Entry 5V1J (X-ray diffraction, 2.62 A resolution); this record covers chains A and T of the 4 polymer chains in the assembly.

[Chain A]
Name: DNA polymerase beta
From: Homo sapiens
Notes: EC 2.7.7.7, 4.2.99.-
UniProt: P06746 (DPOLB_HUMAN); numbering as in UniProt (aligned over 1-335)
Sequence (335 residues; each row starts with the number of its first residue):
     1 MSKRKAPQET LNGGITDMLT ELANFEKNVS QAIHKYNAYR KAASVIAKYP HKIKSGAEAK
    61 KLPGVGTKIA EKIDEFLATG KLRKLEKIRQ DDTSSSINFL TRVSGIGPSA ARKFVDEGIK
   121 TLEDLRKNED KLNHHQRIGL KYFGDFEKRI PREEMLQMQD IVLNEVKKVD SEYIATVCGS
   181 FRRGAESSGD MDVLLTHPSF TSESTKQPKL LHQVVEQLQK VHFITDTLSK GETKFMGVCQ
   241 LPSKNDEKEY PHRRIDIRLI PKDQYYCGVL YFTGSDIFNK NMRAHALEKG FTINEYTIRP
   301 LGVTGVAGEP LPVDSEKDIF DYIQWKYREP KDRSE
Unresolved in the structure: 1-12, 244-247
UniProt features mapped onto this chain:
  - region: Arg183 to Asp192 (DNA-binding)
  - active site: Lys72 (Nucleophile)
  - binding site (K(+)): Lys60, Leu62, Val65, Thr101, Val103, Ile106
  - binding site (Na(+)): Lys60, Leu62, Val65, Thr101, Val103, Ile106
  - binding site (dATP): Arg149, Ser180, Arg183, Gly189, Asp190
  - binding site (dCTP): Arg149, Ser180, Arg183, Gly189, Asp190
  - binding site (dGTP): Arg149, Ser180, Arg183, Gly189, Asp190, Asp192
  - binding site (dTTP): Arg149, Ser180, Arg183, Gly189, Asp190
  - binding site (Mg(2+)): Asp190, Asp192, Asp256
  - modified residue: Lys72 (N6-acetyllysine), Arg83 (Omega-N-methylarginine), Arg152 (Omega-N-methylarginine)
  - cross-link (Glycyl lysine isopeptide (Lys-Gly)): Lys41 (interchain with G-Cter in ubiquitin), Lys61 (interchain with G-Cter in ubiquitin), Lys81 (interchain with G-Cter in ubiquitin)
  - natural variant: Leu22 (L22P: Found in a gastric cancer sample; uncertain significance), Tyr39 (Y39C: Found in a gastric cancer sample; uncertain significance), Gly118 (G118V: Decreased DNA-directed DNA polymerase activity), Arg137 (R137Q: Decreased function in base-excision repair), Arg149 (R149I: Decreased DNA-directed DNA polymerase activity), Asp160 (D160N: Found in a gastric cancer sample; uncertain significance), Cys239 (C239R: Found in a gastric cancer sample; uncertain significance), Lys289 (K289M: Found in a colon cancer sample; uncertain significance), Asn294 (N294D: Found in a gastric cancer sample; uncertain significance), Glu295 (E295K: Found in a gastric cancer sample; uncertain significance)
  - mutagenesis: Phe25 (F25W: No effect on 5'-dRP lyase activity. Decreased ssDNA binding), His34 (H34G: Decreased 5'-dRP lyase activity. Decreased ssDNA binding), Lys35 (K35A: Decreased 5'-dRP lyase activity. Decreased ssDNA binding. Loss of 5'-dRP lyase activity; when associated with A-68 and A-72. Decreased ssDNA binding; when associated with A-68 and A-72 ...), Tyr39 (Y39F: No effect on 5'-dRP lyase activity; Y39Q: Abolishes DNA polymerase and 5'-dRP lyase activity), Lys41 (K41R: Abolishes ubiquitination; when associated with R-61 and R-81), Lys60 (K60A: Decreased 5'-dRP lyase activity. Decreased ssDNA binding), Lys61 (K61R: Abolishes ubiquitination; when associated with R-41 and R-81), Lys68 (K68A: No effect on 5'-dRP lyase activity. Decreased ssDNA binding. Loss of 5'-dRP lyase activity; when associated with A-35 and A-72. Decreased ssDNA binding; when associated with A-35 and A-72 ...), Glu71 (E71Q: No effect on 5'-dRP lyase activity. No effect on structure shown by circular dichroism. No effect on ssDNA binding), Lys72 (K72A: Severely reduced 5'-dRP lyase activity. Does not affect ssDNA binding. Loss of 5'-dRP lyase activity; when associated with A-35 and A-68. Decreased ssDNA binding ...), Glu75 (E75A: Slightly decreased 5'-dRP lyase activity. Decreased ssDNA binding. No effect on structure shown by circular dichroism), Lys81 (K81R: Abolishes ubiquitination; when associated with R-41 and R-61), 5 further mutagenesis entries in UniProt
Bound ions: Na+ site 1: Lys60, Leu62, Val65 (shared with 1 residue of chain D); Na+ site 2: Thr101, Val103, Ile106 (shared with 1 residue of chain P)
From the paper describing this entry:
  - catalytic residues: Asp256 (proposed by the authors, not directly observed)

[Chain T]
Molecule: 16-nt DNA strand
Sequence (16 nucleotides; numbered 1 to 16; the number before each row is that of its first residue):
     1 CCGACGCCGC ATCAGC

[Interface between chain A and chain T]
Pairs across the interface - 14 pairs, chain A then chain T:
  His34(A) - DC5(T)  stacking on the base
  Asn133(A) - DT12(T)  phosphate contact
  Ser229(A) - DC10(T)  phosphate contact
  Ser229(A) - DA11(T)  phosphate contact
  Lys230(A) - DC10(T)  hydrogen bond to the phosphate
  Lys230(A) - DA11(T)  hydrogen bond to the phosphate
  Gly231(A) - DC10(T)  phosphate contact
  Glu232(A) - DC10(T)  hydrogen bond to the phosphate
  Thr233(A) - DG9(T)  hydrogen bond to the phosphate
  Thr233(A) - DC10(T)  hydrogen bond to the phosphate
  Lys234(A) - DG9(T)  phosphate contact
  Lys234(A) - DC10(T)  hydrogen bond to the phosphate
  Tyr271(A) - DG6(T)  hydrogen bond to the base
  Tyr296(A) - DC8(T)  sugar contact
Interface residues without a listed pair, chain A (12 interface residues in all): His134, Leu228

[In short]
The interface between chain A and chain T involves 12 residues on one side and 7 on the other, with 7 hydrogen
bonds and 1 aromatic stacking contact. Polar pairs include Tyr271(A)-DG6(T), Lys230(A)-DC10(T) and
Lys230(A)-DA11(T). The paper reports the catalytic residue Asp256(A).
Here chain A is DNA polymerase beta (Homo sapiens) and chain T is a 16-nt DNA strand. Entry 5V1J (DNA
polymerase beta open product complex with 8-oxoG:C and inserted dCTP) was determined by X-ray diffraction,
deposited together with 5V1F, 5V1G, 5V1H, 5V1I, 5V1N, 5V1O and 3 further entries.
